PDB entry 8G5A | electron microscopy, 3.30 A resolution | chains A and B of the 9 polymer chains in the assembly

# Chain A (and B)
Name: Hemagglutinin
Source organism: Influenza A virus
Notes: chain B of this document is another copy of the same molecule, construct and numbering; everything in this record applies to it too
Reference sequence: A4JZ28 (A4JZ28_9INFA); the author numbering skips numbers that UniProt does not, so the offset changes along the chain: 1-499 = UniProt 17-515; 501-511 = UniProt 516-526
Chain sequence (637 residues; numbered -21 to 616; 1 number in that range is skipped by the numbering (no residue carries it; nothing is unmodelled there); the number before each row is that of its first residue; numbers below 1 keep their minus sign (Met-21 is residue -21)):
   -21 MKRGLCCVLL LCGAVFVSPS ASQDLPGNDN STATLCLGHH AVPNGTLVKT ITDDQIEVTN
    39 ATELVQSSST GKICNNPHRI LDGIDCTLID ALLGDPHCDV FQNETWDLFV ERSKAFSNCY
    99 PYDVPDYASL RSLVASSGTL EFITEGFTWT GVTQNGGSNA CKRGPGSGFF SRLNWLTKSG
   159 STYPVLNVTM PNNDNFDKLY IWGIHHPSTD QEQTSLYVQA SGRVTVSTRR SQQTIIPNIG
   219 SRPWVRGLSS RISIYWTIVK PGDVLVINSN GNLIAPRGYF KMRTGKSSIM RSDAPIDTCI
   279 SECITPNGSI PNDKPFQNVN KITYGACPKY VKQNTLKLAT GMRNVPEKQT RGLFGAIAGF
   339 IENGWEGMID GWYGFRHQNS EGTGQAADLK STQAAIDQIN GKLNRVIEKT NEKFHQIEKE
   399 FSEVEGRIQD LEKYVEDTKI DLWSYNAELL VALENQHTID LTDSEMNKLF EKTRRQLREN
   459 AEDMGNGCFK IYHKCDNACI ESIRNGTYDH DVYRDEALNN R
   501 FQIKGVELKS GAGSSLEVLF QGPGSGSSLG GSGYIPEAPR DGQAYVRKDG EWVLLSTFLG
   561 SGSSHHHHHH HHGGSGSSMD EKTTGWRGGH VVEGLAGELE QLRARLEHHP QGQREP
Not modelled in the structure: -21 to 8, 503-616
Cystine bridges: Cys14-Cys466, Cys52-Cys277, Cys64-Cys76, Cys97-Cys139, Cys281-Cys305, Cys473-Cys477
Covalently attached groups: N-acetylglucosamine (NAG) linked to Asn22, Asn38, Asn81, Asn483
Differences from the reference sequence: initiating methionine (-21); expression tag (-20 to 0, 512-616); conflict Asp31 (Asn47 in A4JZ28), Ile182 (Val198 in A4JZ28), Asp188 (Asn204 in A4JZ28)

# Chain A / chain B interface
Pairs across the interface (84; chain A residue first):
  Lys27(A) - Arg383(B)
  Thr28(A) - Arg383(B)  hydrogen bond (backbone-side chain)
  Ile29(A) - Lys380(B)
  Ile29(A) - Glu432(B)
  Ile29(A) - His435(B)
  Thr30(A) - Gln376(B)
  Thr30(A) - His435(B)
  Thr30(A) - Leu439(B)
  Asp31(A) - Gln376(B)
  Asp32(A) - Gly379(B)
  Asp32(A) - Arg383(B)
  Asp101(A) - Arg208(B)
  Asp101(A) - Gln210(B)  hydrogen bond
  His184(A) - Gln210(B)
  Asn216(A) - Thr212(B)
  Ile217(A) - Arg201(B)  hydrogen bond (backbone-side chain)
  Gly218(A) - Arg201(B)
  Gly218(A) - Asn246(B)
  Ser219(A) - Asn165(B)
  Ser219(A) - Val244(B)
  Ser219(A) - Asn246(B)
  Arg220(A) - Ser205(B)
  Arg220(A) - Gln210(B)  hydrogen bond
  Pro221(A) - Ser205(B)
  Pro221(A) - Thr206(B)
  Pro221(A) - Val242(B)  hydrophobic
  Pro221(A) - Val244(B)  hydrophobic
  Trp222(A) - Arg207(B)
  Val223(A) - Arg207(B)
  Arg229(A) - Thr206(B)
  Arg229(A) - Arg207(B)  hydrogen bond (side chain-backbone)
  Arg229(A) - Gln210(B)
  Ser231(A) - Gln210(B)  hydrogen bond
  Ser400(A) - Lys238(B)  hydrogen bond (backbone-side chain)
  Glu401(A) - Lys238(B)  salt bridge
  Val402(A) - Leu111(B)  hydrophobic
  Val402(A) - Ile236(B)  hydrophobic
  Glu403(A) - Ser107(B)  hydrogen bond (backbone-side chain)
  Gly404(A) - Ser110(B)
  Arg405(A) - Ser107(B)  hydrogen bond (backbone-side chain)
  Arg405(A) - Phe399(B)
  Arg405(A) - Glu403(B)  salt bridge
  Arg405(A) - Ile406(B)
  Arg405(A) - Glu410(B)  salt bridge
  Ile406(A) - Ile406(B)  hydrophobic
  Asp408(A) - Ser110(B)
  Asp408(A) - His393(B)  salt bridge
  Asp408(A) - Ile395(B)
  Leu409(A) - Ile395(B)  hydrophobic
  Leu409(A) - Leu409(B)  hydrophobic
  Leu409(A) - Glu410(B)
  Tyr412(A) - Gln394(B)
  Tyr412(A) - Ile395(B)  hydrophobic
  Tyr412(A) - Lys397(B)  hydrogen bond
  Tyr412(A) - Val413(B)  hydrophobic
  Tyr412(A) - Glu414(B)  hydrogen bond
  Tyr412(A) - Lys417(B)  hydrogen bond
  Val413(A) - Val413(B)  hydrophobic
  Asp415(A) - Lys391(B)  salt bridge
  Thr416(A) - Lys417(B)
  Asp419(A) - Lys391(B)  salt bridge
  Leu420(A) - Leu420(B)  hydrophobic
  Leu420(A) - Trp421(B)
  Leu420(A) - Asn424(B)
  Tyr423(A) - Trp421(B)  hydrophobic
  Tyr423(A) - Asn424(B)
  Tyr423(A) - Leu428(B)
  Asn424(A) - Asn424(B)
  Glu426(A) - Arg383(B)  salt bridge
  Ala430(A) - Arg383(B)
  Gln434(A) - His435(B)  hydrogen bond
  Asp438(A) - His435(B)
  Glu460(A) - Arg456(B)
  Glu460(A) - Glu457(B)
  Asp461(A) - Arg453(B)
  Asp461(A) - Arg456(B)
  Met462(A) - Arg456(B)
  Gly463(A) - Arg453(B)
  Lys468(A) - Arg456(B)
  Tyr470(A) - Arg492(B)
  Arg499(A) - Glu457(B)  salt bridge
  Arg499(A) - Arg492(B)  hydrogen bond (backbone-side chain)
  Phe501(A) - Leu496(B)  hydrophobic
  Phe501(A) - Phe501(B)  hydrophobic
Also at the interface, not in a pair above, chain A (53 interface residues in all): Arg224, Glu340, Leu427, Leu431, Arg452, Asn498
Also at the interface, not in a pair above, chain B (53 interface residues in all): Ala106, Thr203, Ile214, Gln407, Leu431, Glu449, Arg452

# In short
Chain A and chain B each contribute 53 residues to their interface; the contacts include 14 hydrogen bonds and
8 salt bridges. Polar contacts include Glu401(A)-Lys238(B), Arg405(A)-Glu403(B) and Arg405(A)-Glu410(B).
N-acetylglucosamine is covalently linked to Asn22(A), Asn38(A), Asn81(A) and Asn483(A).
Chain A and chain B are both Hemagglutinin (Influenza A virus); the structure, X-31 hemagglutinin in complex
with FL-1061 Fab, was determined by electron microscopy.
